PDB entry 5KEG | X-ray diffraction, 2.20 A resolution | chains A and B

== Chain A ==
Name: DNA dC->dU-editing enzyme APOBEC-3A
From: Homo sapiens
Notes: EC 3.5.4.-
UniProtKB: P31941 (ABC3A_HUMAN); residue numbers follow UniProt; this construct covers 1-199
Chain sequence (203 residues; each row starts with the number of its first residue; numbers below 1 keep their minus sign (Gly-3 is residue -3)):
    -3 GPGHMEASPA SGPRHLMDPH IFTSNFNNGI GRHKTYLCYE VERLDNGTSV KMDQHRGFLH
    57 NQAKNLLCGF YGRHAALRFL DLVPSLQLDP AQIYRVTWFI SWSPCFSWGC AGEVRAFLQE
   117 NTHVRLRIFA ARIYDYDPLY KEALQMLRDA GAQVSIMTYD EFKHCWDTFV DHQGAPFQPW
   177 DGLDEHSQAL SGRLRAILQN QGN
Unresolved in the structure: -3 to 9, 197-199
Construct notes: expression tag (-3 to 0); engineered mutation Ala72 (Glu in P31941), Ala171 (Cys in P31941)
Disulfide bonds: Cys64 forms a disulfide with the same residue of a neighbouring copy of this chain
Ion coordination: Zn2+: His70, Cys101, Cys106
Reported in the primary citation:
  - conformationally variable residues (loop rearrangement, side-chain flip): Arg28, His29, Asn57 to Ala72, Tyr132
  - binding site for the 15-nt DNA strand (chain B): His29, Thr31, Asn57, His70, Ala71, Trp98, Tyr130, Asp131, Tyr132
  - Zn2+ coordination: His70, Cys101, Cys106
  - mutagenesis - E72A: abolished catalytic activity (citing earlier work)
  - mutagenesis - H56A: unchanged binding to substrate DNA (citing earlier work)
  - contacts within the chain: Asp131-Arg189 (salt bridge)
  - specificity-determining residues: Tyr130, Asp131 (proposed by the authors, not directly observed)
  - mutagenesis - H29R, N57D, N57Q: decreased catalytic activity (citing earlier work)

== Chain B ==
Molecule: 15-nt DNA strand
Sequence (15 nucleotides; numbered -5 to 9; the number before each row is that of its first residue; numbers below 1 keep their minus sign (DT-5 is residue -5)):
    -5 TTTTTTTTCT TTTTT
Unresolved in the structure: -5 to 0, 6-9

== Chain A / chain B interface ==
Contacting residue pairs (23; chain A residue first):
  Arg28(A) with DT2(B), sugar contact; DC3(B), phosphate contact
  His29(A) with DT1(B), hydrogen bond to the phosphate; DT2(B), phosphate contact; DC3(B), salt bridge to the phosphate; DT4(B), stacking on the base
  Lys30(A) with DC3(B), sugar contact
  Thr31(A) with DC3(B), hydrogen bond to the sugar
  Asn57(A) with DC3(B), hydrogen bond to the phosphate; DT4(B), phosphate contact
  Ala59(A) with DT4(B), phosphate contact
  Lys60(A) with DT4(B), hydrogen bond to the phosphate
  His70(A) with DC3(B), stacking on the base
  Ala71(A) with DC3(B), hydrogen bond to the base
  Trp98(A) with DT2(B), sugar contact; DC3(B), hydrogen bond to the base
  Ser99(A) with DC3(B), hydrogen bond to the base
  Pro100(A) with DC3(B), base contact
  Tyr130(A) with DT2(B), phosphate contact; DC3(B), hydrogen bond to the phosphate
  Asp131(A) with DT2(B), hydrogen bond to the base
  Tyr132(A) with DT2(B), hydrogen bond to the base; DC3(B), phosphate contact
Interface residues without a listed pair, chain A (19 interface residues in all): Gly27, Ile96, Cys101, Ile129

== In short ==
Chain A and chain B form an interface of 19 and 4 residues respectively, with 10 hydrogen bonds, 1 salt bridge
and 2 aromatic stacking contacts. Polar pairs include Ala71(A)-DC3(B), Trp98(A)-DC3(B) and Ser99(A)-DC3(B).
The paper reports a binding site for the 15-nt DNA strand (chain B) at His29(A), Thr31(A) and Asn57(A) among
others; H29R, N57D and N57Q of chain A reduce catalytic activity; 5 substitutions were tested in all.
Here chain A is DNA dC->dU-editing enzyme APOBEC-3A (Homo sapiens) and chain B is a 15-nt DNA strand. Entry
5KEG (Crystal structure of APOBEC3A in complex with a single-stranded DNA) was determined by X-ray
diffraction.
